3LW5 - chains B and F of the 18 polymer chains in the assembly; structure by X-ray diffraction, 3.30 A resolution.

# Chain B
Molecule: Photosystem I P700 chlorophyll a apoprotein A2
Source organism: Pisum sativum
UniProt: P05311 (PSAB_PEA); numbering as in UniProt (aligned over 2-734)
Sequence (733 residues; row label = number of the first residue in the row):
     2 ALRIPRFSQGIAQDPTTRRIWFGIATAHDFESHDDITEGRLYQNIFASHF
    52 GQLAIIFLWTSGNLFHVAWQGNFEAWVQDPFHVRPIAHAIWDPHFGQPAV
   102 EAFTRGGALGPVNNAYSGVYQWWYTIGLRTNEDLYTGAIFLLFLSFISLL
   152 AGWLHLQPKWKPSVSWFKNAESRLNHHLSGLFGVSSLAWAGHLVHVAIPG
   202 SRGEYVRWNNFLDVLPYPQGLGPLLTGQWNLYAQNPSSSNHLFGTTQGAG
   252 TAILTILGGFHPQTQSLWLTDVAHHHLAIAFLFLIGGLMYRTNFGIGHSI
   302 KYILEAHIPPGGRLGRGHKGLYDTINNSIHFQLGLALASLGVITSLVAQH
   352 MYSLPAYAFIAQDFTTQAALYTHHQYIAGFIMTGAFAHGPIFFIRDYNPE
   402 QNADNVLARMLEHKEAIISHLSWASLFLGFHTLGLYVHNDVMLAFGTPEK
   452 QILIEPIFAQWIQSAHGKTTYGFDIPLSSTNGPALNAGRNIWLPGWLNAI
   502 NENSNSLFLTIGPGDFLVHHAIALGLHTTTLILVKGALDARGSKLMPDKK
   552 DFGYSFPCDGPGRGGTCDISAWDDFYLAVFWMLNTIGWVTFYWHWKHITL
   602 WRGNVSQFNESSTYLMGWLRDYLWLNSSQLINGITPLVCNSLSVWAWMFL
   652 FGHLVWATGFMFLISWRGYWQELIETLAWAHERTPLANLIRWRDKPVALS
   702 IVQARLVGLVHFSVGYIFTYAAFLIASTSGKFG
Ion coordination: chlorophyll a Mg near Asp-93 (its only coordinating residue here); 4Fe-4S cluster Fe: Cys-559 (shared with 2 residues of chain A)
Small-molecule neighbours:
  - beta-carotene (BCR), molecule 1: Ile-21, Ile-25, Ile-691
  - beta-carotene (BCR), molecule 2: Ile-57, Phe-58, Gly-181, Leu-182, Val-185, Leu-188
  - beta-carotene (BCR), molecule 3: Leu-65, Trp-123, Phe-141, Leu-142, Trp-190, Phe-212
  - beta-carotene (BCR), molecule 4: Leu-188, Ala-281, Phe-282, Leu-285, Leu-289
  - beta-carotene (BCR), molecule 5: Phe-332, Gly-335, Leu-336, Ala-339, Val-343, Ala-386, Phe-387, Gly-390, Phe-393, Phe-394, Ala-538
  - beta-carotene (BCR), molecule 6: Val-645, Trp-648, Met-649, Phe-652, Trp-671, Ile-675
  - chlorophyll a (CLA), molecule 1: Phe-8, Gly-24, Ile-25, Ala-28, His-29, Phe-31, His-34, Ser-49, Gly-52, Gln-53
  - chlorophyll a (CLA), molecule 2: Thr-18, Ile-21, Trp-22, Ile-675, Ala-679, Arg-692, Trp-693, Arg-694, Asp-695, Pro-697, Val-698, Leu-700
  - chlorophyll a (CLA), molecule 3: Trp-22, Phe-652, Leu-655, Val-656, Thr-659, Met-662, Phe-663, Leu-700, Val-708, Val-711, His-712
  - chlorophyll a (CLA), molecule 4: Ile-25, Ala-26, His-29, Asp-30, His-331, Leu-334, Leu-338, Phe-381, Ile-382, Thr-384, Gly-385, His-389, Ile-392, Arg-396, Tyr-555, Trp-573, Phe-576, Leu-707, Val-711
  - chlorophyll a (CLA), molecule 5: His-29, Phe-31, Tyr-43, Ile-46, Ser-49, His-50, Gln-53, Leu-54, Phe-168, Arg-174, His-178, Leu-182, Ile-330, Gln-333, Leu-334, Ala-337, Leu-338, Leu-341
  - chlorophyll a (CLA), molecule 6: His-29, Ile-56, Ile-57, Trp-60, Ile-378, Phe-381, Ile-382
  - chlorophyll a (CLA), molecule 7: Phe-47, Phe-51, Ile-148, Leu-151, Ala-152, Leu-155, His-156, Trp-161, Lys-162, Ser-164, Trp-167
  - chlorophyll a (CLA), molecule 8: Phe-47, His-50, Phe-51, Leu-54, Trp-123, Trp-167, Phe-168, Arg-174, His-177, His-178, Gly-181, Leu-182, Phe-183, Ile-344
  - chlorophyll a (CLA), molecule 9: Ile-57, Phe-58, Trp-60, Thr-61, Ser-118, Gly-119, Val-120, Trp-123, Val-185, Ser-186, Ala-189, Leu-341, Ile-344, Thr-345, Val-348, Met-352, Tyr-358, Leu-371, His-374, His-375, Ile-378
  - chlorophyll a (CLA), molecule 10: Leu-59, Ser-62, Gly-63, Phe-66, His-67, His-89, Ala-90, Trp-92
  - chlorophyll a (CLA), molecule 11: Trp-60, Asn-64, Val-68, Ala-88, His-89, Asn-114, Asn-115, Ala-116, Tyr-117, Ser-118, Val-645, Trp-646, Met-649, Phe-719
  - chlorophyll a (CLA), molecule 12: Trp-60, Asn-64, Tyr-117, Ser-118, Ala-370, Leu-371, Thr-373, His-374, Tyr-377, Ile-378, Phe-381, Trp-646, Ile-718, Phe-719, Ala-722, Ile-726
  - chlorophyll a (CLA), molecule 13: His-89, Ala-90, Ile-91, Trp-92, Asp-93, His-95, Phe-96, Phe-104, Asn-114, Ser-644, Val-645, Trp-648
  - chlorophyll a (CLA), molecule 14: Trp-123, Ile-127, Phe-183, Ser-186, Ser-187, Trp-190, Leu-194, Val-273, His-276, His-277, Ile-280, Ile-344, Leu-347, Val-348, His-351, Ala-357, Tyr-358
  - chlorophyll a (CLA), molecule 15: Leu-129, Thr-137, Phe-141, Leu-145, Ser-149, Ser-186, Ala-189, Trp-190, His-193, His-196, Val-197, Phe-212
  - chlorophyll a (CLA), molecule 16: Trp-167, Asn-170, Ser-173, His-177, Thr-293, Phe-295
  - chlorophyll a (CLA), molecule 17: Ala-171, Arg-174, Leu-175, His-178, Phe-183, Ile-301, Leu-305, Tyr-323, Ile-326, Asn-327, Leu-336, Ala-337, Ser-340, Ile-344
  - chlorophyll a (CLA), molecule 18: Leu-175, Leu-179, Leu-283, Phe-284, Met-290, Tyr-291, Ile-301, Ile-304, Leu-305
  - chlorophyll a (CLA), molecule 19: Asn-176, His-177, Ser-180, Gly-181, Val-185, Leu-285, Leu-289, Tyr-291, Arg-292, Thr-293, Phe-295, Ile-297
  - chlorophyll a (CLA), molecule 20: Leu-188, Ala-189, Ala-191, Gly-192, Val-195, His-196, Val-215, Leu-216, Pro-217, Leu-222, Leu-225, Tyr-233, Leu-278
  - chlorophyll a (CLA), molecule 21: Trp-230, Asn-231, Tyr-233, Leu-255, His-275, Leu-278, Ala-279, Phe-282, Leu-283, Trp-493
  - chlorophyll a (CLA), molecule 22: Ile-257, Leu-268, Asp-272, Val-273, His-275, His-276, Ala-279, Ile-280, Leu-283, His-351, Leu-355, Trp-493, Leu-498
  - chlorophyll a (CLA), molecule 23: Ile-286, Gly-287, Leu-289, Met-290, Ile-297, Gly-298, His-299
  - chlorophyll a (CLA), molecule 24: Met-290, His-299, Tyr-303, Ile-304, His-308, Pro-310
  - chlorophyll a (CLA), molecule 25: Leu-305, His-308, Pro-310, Pro-311, His-319, Leu-322, Val-407, Leu-408, Met-411
  - chlorophyll a (CLA), molecule 26: Pro-310, Pro-311, Gly-312, Arg-314, Leu-315
  - chlorophyll a (CLA), molecule 27: Arg-317, Val-407, Arg-410, Met-411, His-414, His-421
  - chlorophyll a (CLA), molecule 28: Leu-336, Ser-340, Val-343, Ile-344, Leu-347, Gln-350, His-351, Tyr-353, Ser-354, Leu-355, Phe-509
  - chlorophyll a (CLA), molecule 29: Val-343, Ser-346, Gln-350, Gln-376, Met-383, Phe-387, Leu-527, Thr-530, Thr-531, Leu-534, Met-583, Thr-586, Ile-587, Val-590
  - chlorophyll a (CLA), molecule 30: Ser-346, Gln-350, Tyr-353, Tyr-372, Gln-376, Phe-459, Ala-460, Ile-463, Phe-509, Leu-510, His-520, Ile-523, Val-590, Tyr-593, Trp-594, Lys-597, His-598
  - chlorophyll a (CLA), molecule 31: Tyr-377, Thr-433, Tyr-437, Ala-522, Asn-585, Trp-589, Phe-592, Leu-616, Trp-619, Leu-620, Leu-624, Ser-628, Ile-632, Phe-650, His-654, Trp-657, Phe-713, Tyr-717, Thr-720, Tyr-721, Phe-724
  - chlorophyll a (CLA), molecule 32: Ala-417, His-421, Trp-424
  - chlorophyll a (CLA), molecule 33: Ile-418, His-421, Leu-422, Trp-424, Ala-524, Leu-527, His-528, Thr-531
  - chlorophyll a (CLA), molecule 34: Ser-420, Ser-423, Trp-424, Leu-427
  - chlorophyll a (CLA), molecule 35: Ser-423, Ser-426, Leu-427, Gly-430, Phe-431, Leu-434, Leu-525, Thr-529, Leu-532, Ile-533, Leu-578, Phe-581, Trp-582
  - chlorophyll a (CLA), molecule 36: Trp-424, Leu-427, Phe-428, Phe-431, His-432
  - chlorophyll a (CLA), molecule 37: Trp-424, Phe-428, Leu-429, Pro-457, Ile-458, Phe-459, Ala-460, Asp-516, Phe-517, His-520, His-521, Ala-524, His-528
  - chlorophyll a (CLA), molecule 38: Phe-431, Leu-434, Gly-435, Leu-436, Val-438, His-439, Val-442, Met-443, Lys-451
  - chlorophyll a (CLA), molecule 39: Tyr-437, Val-438, Asp-441, Phe-581, Trp-582, Leu-584, Asn-585, Trp-589, Leu-616, Trp-657, Phe-713
  - chlorophyll a (CLA), molecule 40: Ile-458, Phe-459, Trp-462
  - chlorophyll a (CLA), molecule 41: Trp-462, Ile-463, Ala-466, His-467, Leu-494, Leu-498
  - chlorophyll a (CLA), molecule 42: Leu-486, Ala-488, Gly-489, Arg-490, Ile-492, Trp-493, Leu-494
  - chlorophyll a (CLA), molecule 43: Leu-620, Leu-624, Trp-625
  - chlorophyll a (CLA), molecule 44: Trp-648, Leu-651, Phe-652, His-654, Leu-655, Trp-657, Ala-658
  - chlorophyll a (CLA), molecule 45: Ala-658, Thr-659, Phe-661, Met-662, Ile-665, Ser-666, Tyr-670, Trp-671
  - chlorophyll a (CLA), molecule 46: Leu-678, Ala-681, His-682, Thr-685, Ala-688, Ile-691
  - chlorophyll a (CLA), molecule 47: Trp-680, Thr-685, Pro-686
  - phylloquinone (PQN): Trp-22, Ile-25, Met-662, Phe-663, Ser-666, Trp-667, Arg-668, Trp-671, Ala-699, Leu-700, Ser-701, Ala-705
  - 4Fe-4S cluster (SF4): Cys-559, Asp-560, Gly-561, Pro-562, Thr-567, Cys-568, Trp-667, Ile-702
Swiss-Prot annotation at these positions:
  - binding site ([4Fe-4S] cluster): Cys-559, Cys-568
  - binding site (chlorophyll a): His-654, Met-662, Tyr-670
  - binding site (phylloquinone): Trp-671

# Chain F
Molecule: Photosystem I reaction center subunit III, chloroplastic
Source organism: Pisum sativum
Sequence (154 residues; numbered 78 to 231; the number before each row is that of its first residue):
    78 DIAGLTPCKESKQFAKREKQALKKLQASLKLYADDSAPALAIKATMEKTK
   128 KRFDNYGKYGLLCGSDGLPHLIVSGDQRHWGEFITPGILFLYIAGWIGWV
   178 GRSYLIAIRDEKKPTQKEIIIDVPLASSLLFRGFSWPVAAYRELLNGELV
   228 DNNF
Small-molecule neighbours:
  - beta-carotene (BCR), molecule 1: Pro-163, Leu-166, Phe-167, Ile-170
  - beta-carotene (BCR), molecule 2: Gly-172, Gly-175, Trp-176
  - chlorophyll a (CLA), molecule 1: Ser-151, Gly-152, Trp-157, Ile-161, Thr-162
  - chlorophyll a (CLA), molecule 2: Phe-160, Pro-163, Phe-167, Leu-168, Ala-171, Gly-172, Ile-174
  - chlorophyll a (CLA), molecule 3: Phe-160, Ile-161, Leu-168
  - chlorophyll a (CLA), molecule 4: Ile-170, Trp-173, Ile-174, Val-177, Leu-202
  - chlorophyll a (CLA), molecule 5: Ile-174, Gly-175, Val-177, Tyr-181, Leu-202, Ala-203
  - chlorophyll a (CLA), molecule 6: Tyr-181, Leu-182, Glu-195, Ile-196, Ile-198, Leu-202
  - dodecyl-alpha-D-maltoside (LMU): Leu-222, Asn-223, Asp-228

# Interface between chain B and chain F
Contacting residue pairs - 14 pairs, chain B then chain F:
  Pro-449(B) with Leu-145(F)
  Glu-450(B) with Phe-91(F); Tyr-133(F), hydrogen bond; Leu-145(F)
  Leu-454(B) with Pro-146(F); His-147(F); Leu-148(F), hydrogen bond (backbone-backbone)
  Ile-455(B) with Leu-148(F), hydrophobic
  Glu-456(B) with His-147(F); Leu-148(F)
  Ile-458(B) with Ile-149(F), hydrophobic
  Tyr-472(B) with Ala-80(F)
  Pro-514(B) with His-147(F)
  Glu-611(B) with Asp-143(F)
Interface residues without a listed pair, chain B (11 interface residues in all): Ile-453, Phe-474
Interface residues without a listed pair, chain F (10 interface residues in all): Ile-79

# In short
11 residues of chain B face 10 of chain F across their interface, with 2 hydrogen bonds. Among the polar pairs
are Glu-450(B)/Tyr-133(F) and Leu-454(B)/Leu-148(F). 4 chlorophyll a molecules are bound between chain B and
chain F.
Chain B is Photosystem I P700 chlorophyll a apoprotein A2 and chain F is Photosystem I reaction center subunit
III, chloroplastic, both from Pisum sativum; the structure, Improved model of plant photosystem I, was
determined by X-ray diffraction, deposited together with 2WSC, 2WSE and 2WSF.
